9K9L - chains H and I of the 10 polymer chains in the assembly; structure by electron microscopy, 3.66 A resolution.

Chain H:
Molecule: Histone H4
Organism: Homo sapiens
UniProt: P62805 (H4_HUMAN); residues 0-102 here correspond to UniProt positions 1-103 (UniProt number = residue number + 1)
Amino-acid sequence (106 residues; row label = number of the first residue in the row; numbers below 1 keep their minus sign (Gly-3 is residue -3)):
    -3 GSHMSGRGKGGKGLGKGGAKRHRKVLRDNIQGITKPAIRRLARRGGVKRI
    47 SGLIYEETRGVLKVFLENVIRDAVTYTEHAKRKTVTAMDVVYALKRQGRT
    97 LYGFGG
Unresolved in the structure: -3 to 22, 96-102
Construct notes: expression tag (-3 to -1)
Swiss-Prot annotation at these positions:
  - DNA-binding region: Lys16 to Lys20
  - modified residue: Ser1 (N-acetylserine), Arg3 (Asymmetric dimethylarginine), Lys5 (N6-(2-hydroxyisobutyryl)lysine), Lys8 (N6-(2-hydroxyisobutyryl)lysine), Lys12 (N6-(2-hydroxyisobutyryl)lysine), Lys16 (N6-(2-hydroxyisobutyryl)lysine), Lys20 (N6,N6,N6-trimethyllysine), Lys31 (N6-(2-hydroxyisobutyryl)lysine), Lys44 (N6-(2-hydroxyisobutyryl)lysine), Ser47 (Phosphoserine), Tyr51 (Phosphotyrosine), Lys59 (N6-(2-hydroxyisobutyryl)lysine), Lys77 (N6-(2-hydroxyisobutyryl)lysine), Lys79 (N6-(2-hydroxyisobutyryl)lysine), Thr80 (Phosphothreonine), Tyr88 (Phosphotyrosine), Lys91 (N6-(2-hydroxyisobutyryl)lysine)
  - cross-link (Glycyl lysine isopeptide (Lys-Gly)): Lys12 (interchain with G-Cter in SUMO2), Lys20 (interchain with G-Cter in SUMO2), Lys31 (interchain with G-Cter in SUMO2), Lys59 (interchain with G-Cter in SUMO2), Lys79 (interchain with G-Cter in SUMO2), Lys91 (interchain with G-Cter in SUMO2)

Chain I:
Molecule: Widom601 DNA FW
Organism: synthetic construct
Sequence (145 nucleotides; each row starts with the number of its first residue; numbers below 1 keep their minus sign (DA-70 is residue -70)):
   -70 ATCAGAATCCCGGTGCCGAGGCCGCTCAATTGGTCGTAGACAGCTCTAGC
   -20 ACCGCTTAAACGCACGTACGCGCTGTCCCCCGCGTTTTAACCGCCAAGGG
    30 GATTACTCCCTAGTCTCCAGGCACGTGTCAGATATATACATCGAT
Unresolved in the structure: -70 to -62, 60-74

Chain H / chain I interface:
Residue-residue contacts (9):
  Arg23(H) with DA19(I), salt bridge to the phosphate
  Thr30(H) with DA18(I), phosphate contact; DA19(I), phosphate contact
  Pro32(H) with DA18(I), phosphate contact; DA19(I), phosphate contact
  Arg36(H) with DT17(I), sugar contact; DA18(I), salt bridge to the phosphate
  Arg45(H) with DG27(I), sugar contact
  Lys77(H) with DG-1(I), salt bridge to the phosphate
Also at the interface, not in a pair above, chain H (7 interface residues in all): Lys31
Also at the interface, not in a pair above, chain I (6 interface residues in all): DA26

Summary:
7 residues of chain H and 6 residues of chain I are in contact; the contacts include 3 salt bridges. Polar
pairs include Arg23(H)-DA19(I), Arg36(H)-DA18(I) and Lys77(H)-DG-1(I). UniProt lists a DNA-binding region on
chain H.
Here chain H is Histone H4 (Homo sapiens) and chain I is Widom601 DNA FW (synthetic construct). Entry 9K9L
(Cryo-EM structure of the human CENP-A-H4 octasome) was determined by electron microscopy.
